Entry 5CZ6 (X-ray diffraction, 2.70 A resolution); this record covers chains R and S of the 28 polymer chains in the assembly.

== Chain R ==
Name: Proteasome subunit alpha type-5
From: Saccharomyces cerevisiae (strain ATCC 204508 / S288c)
Notes: EC 3.4.25.1
UniProtKB: P32379 (PSA5_YEAST); residues -7 to 252 here correspond to UniProt positions 1-260 (UniProt number = residue number + 8)
Sequence (260 residues; each row starts with the number of its first residue; numbers below 1 keep their minus sign (Met-7 is residue -7)):
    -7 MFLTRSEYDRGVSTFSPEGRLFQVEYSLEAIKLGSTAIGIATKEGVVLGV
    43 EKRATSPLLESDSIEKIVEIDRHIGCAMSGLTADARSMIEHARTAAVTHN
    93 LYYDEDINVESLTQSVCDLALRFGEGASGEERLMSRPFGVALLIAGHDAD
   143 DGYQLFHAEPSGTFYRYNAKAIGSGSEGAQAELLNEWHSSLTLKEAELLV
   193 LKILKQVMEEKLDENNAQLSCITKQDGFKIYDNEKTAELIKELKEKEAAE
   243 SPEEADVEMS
Not modelled in the structure: -7 to 0, 118-124, 243-252

== Chain S ==
Name: Proteasome subunit alpha type-6
From: Saccharomyces cerevisiae (strain ATCC 204508 / S288c)
Notes: EC 3.4.25.1
UniProtKB: P40302 (PSA6_YEAST); residues 0-233 here correspond to UniProt positions 1-234 (UniProt number = residue number + 1)
Sequence (234 residues; each row starts with the number of its first residue; numbering starts at 0):
     0 MFRNNYDGDTVTFSPTGRLFQVEYALEAIKQGSVTVGLRSNTHAVLVALK
    50 RNADELSSYQKKIIKCDEHMGLSLAGLAPDARVLSNYLRQQCNYSSLVFN
   100 RKLAVERAGHLLCDKAQKNTQSYGGRPYGVGLLIIGYDKSGAHLLEFQPS
   150 GNVTELYGTAIGARSQGAKTYLERTLDTFIKIDGNPDELIKAGVEAISQS
   200 LRDESLTVDNLSIAIVGKDTPFTIYDGEAVAKYI
Not modelled in the structure: 0-2

== How chain R and chain S interact ==
Contacting residue pairs (45):
  Arg2(R) with Gly7(S)
  Ser5(R) with Arg125(S)
  Thr6(R) with Gly7(S); Gln20(S)
  Phe7(R) with Gln20(S), hydrogen bond (backbone-side chain); Tyr23(S); Leu76(S), hydrophobic; Arg125(S); Pro126(S); Gly128(S)
  Ser8(R) with Tyr23(S)
  Pro9(R) with Tyr23(S), hydrophobic; Glu26(S)
  Glu10(R) with Glu26(S); Gln30(S)
  Gly11(R) with Tyr23(S); Ala27(S)
  Leu13(R) with Arg125(S)
  Gln106(R) with Arg81(S), hydrogen bond
  Asp110(R) with Arg81(S), salt bridge
  Leu113(R) with Pro78(S), hydrophobic; Asp79(S); Arg125(S)
  Ser153(R) with Pro78(S)
  Gly154(R) with Pro78(S)
  Thr155(R) with Gln59(S)
  Phe156(R) with Gln59(S)
  Tyr157(R) with Arg50(S), hydrogen bond (side chain-backbone); Ala52(S); Ser56(S); Ser57(S); Gln59(S)
  Arg158(R) with Ser56(S); Ser57(S), hydrogen bond (backbone-backbone)
  Tyr159(R) with Ala52(S); Asp53(S); Leu55(S); Ser56(S)
  Asn160(R) with Leu55(S), hydrogen bond (backbone-backbone)
  Ala161(R) with Leu55(S)
  Gln172(R) with Asp53(S), hydrogen bond; Leu55(S)
  Leu176(R) with Glu54(S); Leu55(S), hydrophobic
  Trp179(R) with Leu55(S), hydrophobic
Interface residues without a listed pair, chain R (27 interface residues in all): Gly3, Glu117, Leu175
Interface residues without a listed pair, chain S (25 interface residues in all): Asp6, Ala24, Asn51, Gly123

== Overview ==
Chain R and chain S form an interface of 27 and 25 residues respectively, with 6 hydrogen bonds and 1 salt
bridge. Polar pairs include Asp110(R)-Arg81(S), Phe7(R)-Gln20(S) and Gln106(R)-Arg81(S).
Here chain R is Proteasome subunit alpha type-5 and chain S is Proteasome subunit alpha type-6, both from
Saccharomyces cerevisiae (strain ATCC 204508 / S288c). Entry 5CZ6 (Yeast 20S proteasome beta5-T1A mutant in
complex with Syringolin A, propeptide expressed in trans) was determined by X-ray diffraction, deposited
together with 5CZ4, 5CZ5, 5CZ7, 5CZ8, 5CZ9, 5CZA and 16 further entries.
